PDB entry 8EQT | electron microscopy, 3.40 A resolution | chains A and B

== Chain A (and B) ==
Molecule: ORF3a protein
Source organism: Severe acute respiratory syndrome coronavirus 2
Notes: chain B of this document is another copy of the same molecule, construct and numbering; everything in this record applies to it too
Reference sequence: P0DTC3 (AP3A_SARS2); residues 1-275 here = UniProt positions 1-275
Sequence (331 residues; each row starts with the number of its first residue):
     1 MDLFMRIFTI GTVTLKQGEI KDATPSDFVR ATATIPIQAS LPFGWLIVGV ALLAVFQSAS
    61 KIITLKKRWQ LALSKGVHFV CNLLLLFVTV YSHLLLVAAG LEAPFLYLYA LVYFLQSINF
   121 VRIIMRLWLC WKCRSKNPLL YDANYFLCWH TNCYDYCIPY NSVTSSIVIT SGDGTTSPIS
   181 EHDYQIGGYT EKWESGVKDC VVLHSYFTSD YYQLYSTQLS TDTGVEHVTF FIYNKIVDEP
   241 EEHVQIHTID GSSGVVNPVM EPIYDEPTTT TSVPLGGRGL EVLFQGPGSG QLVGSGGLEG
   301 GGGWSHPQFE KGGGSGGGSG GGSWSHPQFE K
Unresolved in the structure: 1-39, 174-181, 239-331
Construct notes: expression tag (276-331)
Curated features (UniProtKB/Swiss-Prot):
  - site: Cys133 (Involved in polymerization)
  - glycosylation (O-linked (GalNAc...) threonine): Thr32, Thr34
  - natural variant: Ser26 (S26L: In strain: Delta/B.1.617.2 and Kappa/B.1.617.1), Pro42 (P42L: In strain: Iota/B.1.526), Gln57 (Q57H: In strain: Beta/B.1.351, Epsilon/B.1.429 and 2 more), Ser171 (S171L: In strain: Beta/B.1.351), Thr223 (T223I: In strain: Omicron/BA.2, Omicron/BA.2.12.1 and 6 more), Ser253 (S253P: In strain: Gamma/P.1), Asn257 (deletion: In strain: Mu/B.1.621)
  - mutagenesis: Met1 to Leu41 (Partial loss of Ca(2+) and NMDG(+) permeability. Increased localization at host plasma membrane), Gln57 to Ser58 (Partial loss of Ca(2+) and NMDG(+) permeability), Gln57 (Q57H: No effect on ion permeability), Gln116 (Q116L: Partial loss of Ca(2+) and NMDG(+) permeability)
From the paper describing this entry:
  - binding site for the ligand PEE: Arg122

== How chain A and chain B interact ==
Residue-residue contacts - 78 pairs, chain A then chain B:
  Phe43(A) - Phe43(B)  hydrophobic
  Val50(A) - Val88(B)  hydrophobic
  Ala51(A) - Leu108(B)  hydrophobic
  Ala54(A) - Leu85(B)  hydrophobic
  Ala54(A) - Thr89(B)
  Val55(A) - Leu108(B)  hydrophobic
  Val55(A) - Val112(B)  hydrophobic
  Gln57(A) - Gln57(B)
  Gln57(A) - Leu85(B)
  Ser58(A) - Leu115(B)
  Ser58(A) - Gln116(B)  hydrogen bond
  Ala59(A) - Leu115(B)
  Lys61(A) - Asn82(B)
  Lys61(A) - Asn119(B)
  Lys61(A) - Arg122(B)
  Ile62(A) - Leu115(B)  hydrophobic
  Ile62(A) - Ile118(B)  hydrophobic
  Leu65(A) - Asn144(B)  hydrogen bond (backbone-side chain)
  Lys66(A) - Asn144(B)
  Asn82(A) - Lys61(B)
  Leu85(A) - Ala54(B)  hydrophobic
  Leu85(A) - Gln57(B)
  Val88(A) - Val50(B)  hydrophobic
  Thr89(A) - Ala54(B)
  Leu108(A) - Ala51(B)  hydrophobic
  Leu108(A) - Val55(B)  hydrophobic
  Val112(A) - Val55(B)  hydrophobic
  Leu115(A) - Ser58(B)
  Leu115(A) - Ala59(B)
  Leu115(A) - Ile62(B)  hydrophobic
  Gln116(A) - Ser58(B)  hydrogen bond
  Ile118(A) - Ile62(B)  hydrophobic
  Asn119(A) - Lys61(B)
  Arg122(A) - Lys61(B)
  Asn144(A) - Leu65(B)  hydrogen bond (side chain-backbone)
  Asn144(A) - Lys66(B)
  Tyr160(A) - Gln185(B)  hydrogen bond
  Tyr160(A) - Gly187(B)
  Tyr160(A) - Gly188(B)  hydrogen bond (side chain-backbone)
  Asn161(A) - Gly187(B)  hydrogen bond (backbone-backbone)
  Asn161(A) - Gly188(B)  hydrogen bond (side chain-backbone)
  Asn161(A) - Tyr189(B)
  Ser162(A) - Gly188(B)  hydrogen bond (side chain-backbone)
  Thr164(A) - Gln185(B)
  Ser165(A) - Asp173(B)
  Ser166(A) - Thr170(B)
  Ser166(A) - Gln185(B)  hydrogen bond (backbone-side chain)
  Ser166(A) - Val228(B)
  Ser166(A) - Phe230(B)
  Val168(A) - Val168(B)  hydrophobic
  Val168(A) - Thr170(B)
  Val168(A) - Phe230(B)  hydrophobic
  Thr170(A) - Ser166(B)
  Thr170(A) - Val168(B)
  Asp173(A) - Ser165(B)
  Gln185(A) - Tyr160(B)  hydrogen bond
  Gln185(A) - Thr164(B)
  Gln185(A) - Ser166(B)  hydrogen bond (side chain-backbone)
  Gly187(A) - Tyr160(B)
  Gly187(A) - Asn161(B)  hydrogen bond (backbone-backbone)
  Gly188(A) - Tyr160(B)  hydrogen bond (backbone-side chain)
  Gly188(A) - Asn161(B)  hydrogen bond (backbone-side chain)
  Gly188(A) - Ser162(B)  hydrogen bond (backbone-side chain)
  Tyr189(A) - Asn161(B)
  Ser216(A) - Asp222(B)
  Ser216(A) - Thr223(B)
  Gln218(A) - Gln218(B)
  Gln218(A) - Asp222(B)
  Asp222(A) - Ser216(B)
  Asp222(A) - Gln218(B)
  Thr223(A) - Ser216(B)
  Thr223(A) - Ile232(B)
  Val228(A) - Ser166(B)
  Phe230(A) - Ser166(B)
  Phe230(A) - Val168(B)  hydrophobic
  Phe230(A) - Ile232(B)  hydrophobic
  Ile232(A) - Thr223(B)
  Ile232(A) - Phe230(B)  hydrophobic
Other interface residues (no listed pair), chain A (60 interface residues in all): Leu46, Ile47, Val48, Leu52, Leu53, His78, Ser92, Phe105, Tyr109, Tyr145, Gly172, Thr190, Tyr215, Gly224, Val225, Asn234
Other interface residues (no listed pair), chain B (60 interface residues in all): Leu46, Ile47, Val48, Leu52, Leu53, His78, Ser92, Phe105, Tyr109, Tyr145, Gly172, Thr190, Tyr215, Gly224, Val225, Asn234

== Summary ==
The chain A/chain B interface involves 60 residues from each chain; the contacts include 16 hydrogen bonds.
Among the polar pairs are Ser58(A)-Gln116(B), Leu65(A)-Asn144(B) and Tyr160(A)-Gln185(B). Curated annotation
(UniProt) lists 3 mutagenesis sites on chain A. The paper reports a binding site for the ligand PEE at
Arg122(A).
Chain A and chain B are both ORF3a protein (Severe acute respiratory syndrome coronavirus 2); the structure,
Structure of SARS-CoV-2 Orf3a in plasma membrane-like environment, MSP1D1 nanodisc, was determined by electron
microscopy (same publication as 8EQJ, 8EQS and 8EQU).
